Entry 7V9S (electron microscopy, 11.00 A resolution (very low resolution: no residue pairs are listed; an interface is given only as per-side residue counts)); this record covers chains Y and I of the 26 polymer chains in the assembly.

Chain Y:
Name: Histone H2A type 1-B/E
From: Homo sapiens
UniProt: P04908 (H2A1B_HUMAN); residues 0-129 here correspond to UniProt positions 1-130 (UniProt number = residue number + 1)
Chain sequence (130 residues; each row starts with the number of its first residue; numbering starts at 0):
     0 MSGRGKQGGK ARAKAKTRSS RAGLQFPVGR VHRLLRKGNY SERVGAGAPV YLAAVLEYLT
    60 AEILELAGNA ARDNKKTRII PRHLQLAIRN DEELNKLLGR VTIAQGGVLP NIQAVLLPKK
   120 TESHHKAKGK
Disordered / not traced: 0-9, 119-129
Curated features (UniProtKB/Swiss-Prot):
  - modified residue: Ser1 (N-acetylserine), Arg3 (Citrulline), Lys5 (N6-(2-hydroxyisobutyryl)lysine), Lys9 (N6-(2-hydroxyisobutyryl)lysine), Lys13 (N6-(beta-hydroxybutyryl)lysine), Lys36 (N6-(2-hydroxyisobutyryl)lysine), Lys74 (N6-(2-hydroxyisobutyryl)lysine), Lys75 (N6-(2-hydroxyisobutyryl)lysine), Lys95 (N6-(2-hydroxyisobutyryl)lysine), Gln104 (N5-methylglutamine), Lys118 (N6-(2-hydroxyisobutyryl)lysine), Lys119 (N6-crotonyllysine), Thr120 (Phosphothreonine), Lys125 (N6-crotonyllysine)
  - cross-link (Glycyl lysine isopeptide (Lys-Gly)): Lys13 (interchain with G-Cter in ubiquitin), Lys15 (interchain with G-Cter in ubiquitin), Lys119 (interchain with G-Cter in ubiquitin)

Chain I:
Molecule: 408-nt DNA strand
From: Homo sapiens
Sequence (408 nucleotides; each row starts with the number of its first residue; numbers below 1 keep their minus sign (DT-2 is residue -2)):
    -2 TTAGGGTTAG GGTTAGGGTT AGGGTTAGGG TTAGGGTTAG GGTTAGGGTT AGGGTTAGGG
    58 TTAGGGTTAG GGTTAGGGTT AGGGTTAGGG TTAGGGTTAG GGTTAGGGTT AGGGTTAGGG
   118 TTAGGGTTAG GGTTAGGGTT AGGGTTAGGG TTAGGGTTAG GGTTAGGGTT AGGGTTAGGG
   178 TTAGGGTTAG GGTTAGGGTT AGGGTTAGGG TTAGGGTTAG GGTTAGGGTT AGGGTTAGGG
   238 TTAGGGTTAG GGTTAGGGTT AGGGTTAGGG TTAGGGTTAG GGTTAGGGTT AGGGTTAGGG
   298 TTAGGGTTAG GGTTAGGGTT AGGGTTAGGG TTAGGGTTAG GGTTAGGGTT AGGGTTAGGG
   358 TTAGGGTTAG GGTTAGGGTT AGGGTTAGGG TTAGGGTTAG GGTTAGGG
Disordered / not traced: -2 to 0, 389-405

How chain Y and chain I interact:
At this resolution (11 A) residue pairs are not listed: 15 residues of chain Y and 14 of chain I lie at the interface.

Summary:
15 residues of chain Y face 14 of chain I across their interface.
Chain Y is Histone H2A type 1-B/E and chain I is a 408-nt DNA strand, both from Homo sapiens; the structure,
Telomeric trinucleosome in open state, was determined by electron microscopy (same publication as 7V90, 7V96,
7V9C, 7V9J, 7V9K and 7VA4).
